Entry 3P9L (X-ray diffraction, 2.00 A resolution); this record covers chains A and B of the 3 polymer chains in the assembly.

[Chain A]
Name: H-2 class I histocompatibility antigen, K-B alpha chain
Source organism: Mus musculus
Notes: fragment: Extracellular domain
UniProtKB: P01901 (HA1B_MOUSE); residues 1-278 here correspond to UniProt positions 22-299 (UniProt number = residue number + 21)
Sequence (278 residues; each row starts with the number of its first residue):
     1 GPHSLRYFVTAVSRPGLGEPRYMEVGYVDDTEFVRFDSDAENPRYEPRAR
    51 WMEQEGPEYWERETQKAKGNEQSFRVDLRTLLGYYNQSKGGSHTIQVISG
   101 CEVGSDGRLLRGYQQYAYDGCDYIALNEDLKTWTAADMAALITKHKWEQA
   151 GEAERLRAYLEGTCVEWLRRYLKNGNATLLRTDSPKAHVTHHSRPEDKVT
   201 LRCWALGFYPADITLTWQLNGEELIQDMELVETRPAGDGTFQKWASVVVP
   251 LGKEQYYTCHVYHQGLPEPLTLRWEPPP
UniProt features mapped onto this chain:
  - region: Glu-275 to Pro-278 (Connecting peptide)
  - glycosylation (N-linked (GlcNAc...) asparagine): Asn-86, Asn-176
Disulfides: Cys-101/Cys-164, Cys-203/Cys-259

[Chain B]
Name: Beta-2-microglobulin
Source organism: Mus musculus
UniProtKB: P01887 (B2MG_MOUSE); residues 1-99 here correspond to UniProt positions 21-119 (UniProt number = residue number + 20)
Sequence (99 residues; each row starts with the number of its first residue):
     1 IQKTPQIQVYSRHPPENGKPNILNCYVTQFHPPHIEIQMLKNGKKIPKVE
    51 MSDMSFSKDWSFYILAHTEFTPTETDTYACRVKHDSMAEPKTVYWDRDM
Disulfides: Cys-25/Cys-80
Residues lining bound ligands: Ca2+ (CA): Tyr-26, Ser-57, Tyr-63

[How chain A and chain B interact]
Contacting residue pairs (46; chain A residue first):
  Phe-8(A) / Phe-56(B)  hydrophobic
  Val-9(A) / Phe-56(B)
  Thr-10(A) / Phe-56(B)
  Val-12(A) / Pro-33(B)  hydrophobic
  Arg-35(A) / Asp-53(B)  salt bridge
  Arg-48(A) / Asp-53(B)  salt bridge
  Thr-94(A) / His-31(B)
  Thr-94(A) / Pro-33(B)
  Gln-96(A) / His-31(B)  hydrogen bond
  Gln-96(A) / Phe-56(B)
  Gln-96(A) / Trp-60(B)  hydrogen bond (side chain-backbone)
  Gln-96(A) / Phe-62(B)
  Val-97(A) / Phe-56(B)
  Ile-98(A) / Phe-56(B)  hydrophobic
  Ile-98(A) / Trp-60(B)  hydrophobic
  Gln-115(A) / Trp-60(B)
  Tyr-116(A) / Trp-60(B)
  Ala-117(A) / Trp-60(B)  hydrophobic
  Asp-119(A) / His-31(B)
  Gly-120(A) / His-31(B)  hydrogen bond (backbone-side chain)
  Gly-120(A) / Trp-60(B)
  Asp-122(A) / Trp-60(B)  hydrogen bond
  His-192(A) / Asp-98(B)  salt bridge
  Arg-202(A) / Asp-98(B)  hydrogen bond (side chain-backbone)
  Arg-202(A) / Met-99(B)
  Trp-204(A) / Asp-98(B)
  Trp-204(A) / Met-99(B)
  Leu-206(A) / Pro-14(B)  hydrophobic
  Val-231(A) / Gln-8(B)
  Glu-232(A) / Gln-8(B)
  Thr-233(A) / Tyr-26(B)
  Arg-234(A) / Gln-8(B)
  Arg-234(A) / Tyr-10(B)
  Arg-234(A) / Tyr-26(B)
  Arg-234(A) / Met-99(B)  hydrogen bond (side chain-backbone)
  Pro-235(A) / Tyr-10(B)  hydrogen bond (backbone-side chain)
  Pro-235(A) / Asn-24(B)
  Pro-235(A) / Tyr-26(B)
  Ala-236(A) / Arg-12(B)  hydrogen bond (backbone-side chain)
  Ala-236(A) / Asn-24(B)  hydrogen bond (backbone-side chain)
  Gly-237(A) / Arg-12(B)  hydrogen bond (backbone-side chain)
  Gly-237(A) / Leu-65(B)
  Gln-242(A) / Tyr-10(B)
  Gln-242(A) / Ser-11(B)  hydrogen bond (side chain-backbone)
  Gln-242(A) / Arg-12(B)  hydrogen bond (side chain-backbone)
  Trp-244(A) / Met-99(B)  hydrogen bond (side chain-backbone)
Other interface residues (no listed pair), chain A (33 interface residues in all): Tyr-27, Cys-121, Glu-229, Asp-238
Other interface residues (no listed pair), chain B (19 interface residues in all): Ile-1, Ser-55, Asp-59

[Overview]
The interface between chain A and chain B involves 33 residues on one side and 19 on the other; the contacts
include 13 hydrogen bonds and 3 salt bridges. Polar contacts include Arg-35(A)/Asp-53(B), Arg-48(A)/Asp-53(B)
and His-192(A)/Asp-98(B). Ligands of chain B: Ca2+.
Here chain A is H-2 class I histocompatibility antigen, K-B alpha chain and chain B is Beta-2-microglobulin,
both from Mus musculus. Entry 3P9L (Crystal Structure of H2-Kb in complex with the chicken ovalbumin epitope
OVA) was determined by X-ray diffraction, deposited together with 3P9M and 3PAB.
